8UD5 - chains A and G of the 8 polymer chains in the assembly; structure by electron microscopy, 3.13 A resolution.

== Chain A ==
Name: Non-structural protein 15
Source organism: Severe acute respiratory syndrome coronavirus 2
Notes: EC 4.6.1.-
UniProt: P0DTD1 (R1AB_SARS2); residues 1-346 here correspond to UniProt positions 6453-6798 (UniProt number = residue number + 6452)
Amino-acid sequence (359 residues; row label = number of the first residue in the row; numbers below 1 keep their minus sign (Met-12 is residue -12)):
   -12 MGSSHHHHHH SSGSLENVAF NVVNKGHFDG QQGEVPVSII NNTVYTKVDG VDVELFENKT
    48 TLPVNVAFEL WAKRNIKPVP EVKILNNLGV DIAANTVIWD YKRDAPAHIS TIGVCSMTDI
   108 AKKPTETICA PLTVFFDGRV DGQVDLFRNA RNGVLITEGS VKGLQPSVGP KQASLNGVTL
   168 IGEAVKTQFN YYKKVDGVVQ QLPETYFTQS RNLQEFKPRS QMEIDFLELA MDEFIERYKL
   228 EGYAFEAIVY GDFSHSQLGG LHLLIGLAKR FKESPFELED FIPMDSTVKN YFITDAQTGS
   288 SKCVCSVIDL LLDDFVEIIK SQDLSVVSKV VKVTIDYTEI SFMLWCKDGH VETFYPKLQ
Not modelled in the structure: -12 to 0
Differences from the reference sequence: initiating methionine (-12); expression tag (-11 to 0); engineered mutation Ala234 (His6686 in P0DTD1)
Curated features (UniProtKB/Swiss-Prot):
  - active site: His249 (Proton acceptor), Lys289 (For uridylate-specific endoribonuclease nsp15 activity)
  - binding site (uracil): Lys289 to Ser293, Thr340 to Lys344
  - site: Lys289 (Transition state stabilizer), Ser293 (Uracil recognition site), Gln346 (Cleavage)
What the authors report for this chain:
  - binding site for the 35-nt RNA strand (chain G): Lys110, Thr112, Glu113, Asp132
  - binding site for the 35-nt RNA strand: Asp132, Arg135, Asn136
  - catalytic residues: His249 (citing earlier work)

== Chain G ==
Molecule: 35-nt RNA strand
Sequence (35 nucleotides; row label = number of the first residue in the row):
     1 UUUUUUUUUU UUUUUUUUUU GUCAUUCUCC UAAGA
Not modelled in the structure: 28-35

== Interface between chain A and chain G ==
Contacting residue pairs - 18 pairs, chain A then chain G:
  Gln244(A) - U17(G)  sugar contact
  His249(A) - U17(G)  base contact
  Lys289(A) - U17(G)  hydrogen bond to the sugar
  Val291(A) - U17(G)  sugar contact
  Cys292(A) - U17(G)  base contact
  Ser293(A) - U17(G)  hydrogen bond to the base
  Met330(A) - U16(G)  base contact
  Trp332(A) - U18(G)  stacking on the base
  Lys334(A) - U19(G)  hydrogen bond to the sugar
  Glu339(A) - U18(G)  hydrogen bond to the sugar
  Glu339(A) - U19(G)  sugar contact
  Thr340(A) - U18(G)  sugar contact
  Tyr342(A) - U16(G)  hydrogen bond to the sugar
  Tyr342(A) - U17(G)  base contact
  Tyr342(A) - U18(G)  phosphate contact
  Pro343(A) - U17(G)  base contact
  Lys344(A) - U16(G)  hydrogen bond to the base
  Lys344(A) - U17(G)  base contact

== Overview ==
Chain A and chain G form an interface of 14 and 4 residues respectively; the contacts include 6 hydrogen bonds
and 1 aromatic stacking contact. Among the polar pairs are Ser293(A)-U17(G), Lys344(A)-U16(G) and
Lys289(A)-U17(G). From the paper: the catalytic residue His249(A); a binding site for the 35-nt RNA strand
(chain G) at Lys110(A), Thr112(A) and Glu113(A) among others.
Chain A is Non-structural protein 15 (Severe acute respiratory syndrome coronavirus 2) and chain G is a 35-nt
RNA strand; the structure, SARS-CoV-2 Nsp15 bound to poly(A/U) RNA, state 2, was determined by electron
microscopy (same publication as 8UD2, 8UD3 and 8UD4).
